6Z5S - chains L and H of the 32 polymer chains in the assembly; structure by electron microscopy, 2.65 A resolution.

# Chain L
Protein: Reaction center protein L chain
Source organism: Rhodopseudomonas palustris (strain ATCC BAA-98 / CGA009)
UniProt: O83005 (RCEL_RHOPA); residue numbers follow UniProt; this construct covers 1-277
Amino-acid sequence (277 residues; row label = number of the first residue in the row):
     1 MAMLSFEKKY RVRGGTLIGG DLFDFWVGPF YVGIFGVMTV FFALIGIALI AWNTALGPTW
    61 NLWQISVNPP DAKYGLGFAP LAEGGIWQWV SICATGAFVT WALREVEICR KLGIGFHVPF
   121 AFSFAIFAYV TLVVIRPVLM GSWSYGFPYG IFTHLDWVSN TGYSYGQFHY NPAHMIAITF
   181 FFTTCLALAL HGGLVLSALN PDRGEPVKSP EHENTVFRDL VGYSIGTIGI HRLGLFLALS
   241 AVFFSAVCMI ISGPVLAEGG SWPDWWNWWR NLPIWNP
Unresolved in the structure: 1
Metal / ion sites: Fe ion: His191, His231 (shared with 3 residues of chain M)
Small-molecule neighbours:
  - 6PL ((4S,7R)-4-hydroxy-N,N,N-trimethyl-9-oxo-7-[(palmitoyloxy)methyl]-3,5,8-trioxa-4-phosphahexacosan-1-aminium 4-oxide), molecule 1: Phe25, Trp26, Val27, Gly28, Val40, Leu44
  - 6PL, molecule 2: Asn61, Trp63, Phe152
  - bacteriochlorophyll a (BCL), molecule 1: Ile47, Ile50, Phe98, Tyr129, Leu132, Phe147, Ile151, Phe152, His154, Leu155, Val158
  - bacteriochlorophyll a (BCL), molecule 2: Phe98, Phe122, Ala125, Ile126, Ala128, Tyr129, Leu132, Trp157, Val158, Ser159, Thr161, Gly162, Tyr163, Phe168, His169, His174, Ala177, Ile178, Phe181, Phe182, Val242, Ser245, Ala246, Cys248, Met249
  - bacteriochlorophyll a (BCL), molecule 3: Val158, Tyr163, His169, Phe182
  - bacteriochlorophyll a (BCL), molecule 4: His169, Met175, Ile178, Thr179, Phe182, Thr183, Leu186, Leu220, Val221
  - bacteriopheophytin a (BPH), molecule 1: Thr39, Phe42, Ala43, Gly46, Ile47, Ile50, Val90, Cys93, Ala94, Ala97, Phe98, Trp101, Glu105, Val118, Ala121, Phe122, Phe124, Ala125, Phe147, Pro148, Tyr149, Gly150, Ile151, His154, Phe181, Ala238, Leu239, Val242
  - bacteriopheophytin a (BPH), molecule 2: Phe182, Cys185, Leu186, Ala189, Leu190, Leu220, Val221
  - ubiquinone-10 (U10), molecule 1: Phe30, Tyr31, Val32, Gly36, Val37, Val40, Trp101, Arg104
  - ubiquinone-10 (U10), molecule 2: Leu76, Phe78, Trp87, Gln88, Ser91, Ile92, Thr95, Val133, Val134, Val138, Trp143
  - ubiquinone-10 (U10), molecule 3: Trp266, Trp268, Trp269
Curated features (UniProtKB/Swiss-Prot):
  - binding site ((7R,8Z)-bacteriochlorophyll b): His154, His174
  - binding site (Fe cation): His191, His231
  - binding site (a ubiquinone): Phe217
From the paper describing this entry:
  - binding site for ubiquinone-10: Trp143, Trp269
  - conformationally variable residues (helix shift, side-chain flip): Ser209, Phe217, Val221, Tyr223

# Chain H
Protein: H subunit of photosynthetic reaction center complex
Source organism: Rhodopseudomonas palustris (strain ATCC BAA-98 / CGA009)
UniProt: A0A4Z9 (A0A4Z9_RHOPA); residue numbers follow UniProt; this construct covers 1-255
Amino-acid sequence (255 residues; numbered 1 to 255; the number before each row is that of its first residue):
     1 MQPGAYLDLA QVTLYVFWIF FAGLLFYLRR EDKREGYPLV ADAGSGTRLA KIGVPAPPDP
    61 KTYLLRGGAT KTVPSTSNDR PNVALTPAAP WPGAPFVPTG NPFADGVGPG SYAQRADVPE
   121 LGLDNLPIIV PLRAAKGMFL DPRDPNPVGM PVVGCDGVVG GTVTEVWVDR AEVLARYLEV
   181 EVAKSRKRVL LPVPFALIND PFGKVSVDAI RGDQFAGVPT TSKGDQVSKL EEDKICAYYG
   241 AGTLYATPLR SESLV
Unresolved in the structure: 252-255
Small-molecule neighbours:
  - 6PL ((4S,7R)-4-hydroxy-N,N,N-trimethyl-9-oxo-7-[(palmitoyloxy)methyl]-3,5,8-trioxa-4-phosphahexacosan-1-aminium 4-oxide), molecule 1: Pro3, Leu9, Val12, Thr13, Val16, Phe17, Phe20
  - 6PL, molecule 2: Tyr6, Gln11, Leu14, Tyr15, Trp18, Phe21, Leu25

# Chain L / chain H interface
Pairs across the interface (61; chain L residue first):
  Ala2(L) - Leu39(H)  hydrophobic
  Ala2(L) - Val40(H)
  Ala2(L) - Asp42(H)
  Met3(L) - Leu39(H)
  Met3(L) - Val40(H)  hydrogen bond (backbone-backbone)
  Leu4(L) - Gly36(H)
  Leu4(L) - Leu39(H)  hydrophobic
  Leu4(L) - Val40(H)
  Ser5(L) - Gly36(H)  hydrogen bond (backbone-backbone)
  Ser5(L) - Tyr37(H)
  Ser5(L) - Pro38(H)
  Ser5(L) - Val40(H)
  Ser5(L) - Asp79(H)  hydrogen bond
  Phe6(L) - Gly36(H)
  Phe6(L) - Asp79(H)
  Lys8(L) - Leu85(H)
  Lys8(L) - Phe96(H)
  Lys9(L) - Asp79(H)  hydrogen bond (side chain-backbone)
  Lys9(L) - Arg80(H)
  Lys9(L) - Leu85(H)
  Lys9(L) - Val107(H)
  Lys9(L) - Gly108(H)  hydrogen bond (backbone-backbone)
  Lys9(L) - Ser111(H)
  Lys9(L) - Tyr112(H)
  Tyr10(L) - Gly108(H)
  Tyr10(L) - Ser111(H)
  Arg11(L) - Pro95(H)
  Arg11(L) - Phe96(H)  hydrogen bond (backbone-backbone)
  Val12(L) - Leu85(H)  hydrophobic
  Val12(L) - Pro95(H)
  Val12(L) - Phe96(H)
  Val12(L) - Gly108(H)
  Val12(L) - Pro109(H)
  Val12(L) - Tyr245(H)
  Arg13(L) - Pro95(H)
  Arg13(L) - Phe96(H)  hydrogen bond (backbone-backbone)
  Arg13(L) - Val97(H)
  Gly15(L) - Leu244(H)
  Asp24(L) - Pro95(H)
  Phe25(L) - Gly93(H)
  Trp26(L) - Gly93(H)  hydrogen bond (backbone-backbone)
  Trp26(L) - Pro95(H)  hydrophobic
  Arg110(L) - Leu244(H)
  Lys111(L) - Pro109(H)
  Leu112(L) - Pro109(H)
  Gly113(L) - Thr243(H)
  Leu199(L) - Tyr63(H)
  Asn200(L) - Lys61(H)  hydrogen bond
  Glu205(L) - Leu64(H)
  Pro206(L) - Leu64(H)
  Pro206(L) - Leu65(H)
  Pro206(L) - Arg66(H)
  Val207(L) - Tyr63(H)  hydrophobic
  Val207(L) - Leu64(H)  hydrogen bond (backbone-backbone)
  Ser209(L) - Leu123(H)
  Pro210(L) - Glu172(H)
  Glu211(L) - Gly122(H)
  Glu211(L) - Leu123(H)  hydrogen bond (side chain-backbone)
  Glu211(L) - Ala171(H)
  His212(L) - Leu123(H)
  Thr227(L) - Glu172(H)
Other interface residues (no listed pair), chain L (32 interface residues in all): Gly14, Gly204, Asn214
Other interface residues (no listed pair), chain H (38 interface residues in all): Glu35, Ala41, Lys51, Asn78, Pro81, Val83, Ala88, Gly106

# Summary
32 residues of chain L and 38 residues of chain H are in contact; the contacts include 11 hydrogen bonds.
Polar contacts include Ser5(L)-Asp79(H), Lys9(L)-Asp79(H) and Asn200(L)-Lys61(H). The paper reports a binding
site for ubiquinone-10 at Trp143(L) and Trp269(L); conformational variability at Ser209(L), Phe217(L) and
Val221(L) among others.
Here chain L is Reaction center protein L chain and chain H is H subunit of photosynthetic reaction center
complex, both from Rhodopseudomonas palustris (strain ATCC BAA-98 / CGA009). Entry 6Z5S (RC-LH1(14)-W complex
from Rhodopseudomonas palustris) was determined by electron microscopy together with 6Z5R from the same study.
